PDB entry 4X4C | X-ray diffraction, 2.80 A resolution | chains A and B of the 6 polymer chains in the assembly

Chain A (and B):
Protein: Regulatory protein
Organism: Enterobacter sp. RFL1396
Notes: chain B of this document is another copy of the same molecule, construct and numbering; everything in this record applies to it too
Reference sequence: Q8GGH0 (Q8GGH0_9ENTR); residue numbers follow UniProt; this construct covers 1-79
Amino-acid sequence (82 residues; numbered -2 to 79; the number before each row is that of its first residue; numbers below 1 keep their minus sign (Gly-2 is residue -2)):
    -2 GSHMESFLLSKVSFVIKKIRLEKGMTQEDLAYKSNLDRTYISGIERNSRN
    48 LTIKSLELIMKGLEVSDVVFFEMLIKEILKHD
Unresolved in the structure: -2 to 1, 78-79 (chain B: -2 to 1, 79)
Construct notes: expression tag (-2 to 0)

Interface between chain A and chain B:
Pairs across the interface - 38 pairs, chain A then chain B:
  Ser3(A) with Glu54(B), hydrogen bond
  Phe4(A) with Asp64(B)
  Leu5(A) with Ile50(B), hydrophobic; Glu54(B); Met57(B), hydrophobic; Phe68(B), hydrophobic
  Asn47(A) with Thr49(B), hydrogen bond; Ile50(B), hydrogen bond (side chain-backbone); Lys51(B), hydrogen bond (side chain-backbone)
  Leu48(A) with Thr49(B); Ile50(B), hydrogen bond (backbone-backbone)
  Thr49(A) with Asn47(B), hydrogen bond; Leu48(B); Thr49(B)
  Ile50(A) with Leu5(B), hydrophobic; Leu6(B), hydrophobic; Asn47(B); Leu48(B), hydrogen bond (backbone-backbone); Ile50(B), hydrophobic
  Lys51(A) with Glu2(B), salt bridge; Asn47(B), hydrogen bond (backbone-side chain)
  Glu54(A) with Ser3(B), hydrogen bond; Phe4(B); Leu5(B), hydrogen bond (side chain-backbone)
  Met57(A) with Leu5(B), hydrophobic
  Asp64(A) with Leu5(B); Ile75(B)
  Val65(A) with Leu76(B), hydrophobic
  Phe68(A) with Leu5(B), hydrophobic; Phe68(B), hydrophobic; Leu71(B), hydrophobic; Ile72(B), hydrophobic
  Glu69(A) with Ile72(B)
  Leu71(A) with Phe68(B), hydrophobic
  Ile72(A) with Glu69(B)
  Ile75(A) with Asp64(B); Val65(B), hydrophobic
  Leu76(A) with Val65(B), hydrophobic
Also at the interface, not in a pair above, chain A (19 interface residues in all): Leu6
Also at the interface, not in a pair above, chain B (22 interface residues in all): Val9, Leu53

Overview:
Chain A and chain B form an interface of 19 and 22 residues respectively; the contacts include 10 hydrogen
bonds and 1 salt bridge. Among the polar pairs are Lys51(A)-Glu2(B), Ser3(A)-Glu54(B) and Asn47(A)-Thr49(B).
Both chains are Regulatory protein (Enterobacter sp. RFL1396). Entry 4X4C (RADIATION DAMAGE TO THE
NUCLEOPROTEIN COMPLEX C.Esp1396I: DOSE (DWD) 6.2 MGy) was determined by X-ray diffraction together with 4X4B,
4X4D, 4X4E, 4X4F, 4X4G, 4X4H and 4X4I from the same study.
